PDB entry 4XVU | X-ray diffraction, 2.35 A resolution | chains G and K of the 14 polymer chains in the assembly

== Chain G ==
Name: ATPase GET3
Organism: Saccharomyces cerevisiae (ATCC 204508 / S288c)
Notes: EC 3.6.-.-
UniProtKB: Q12154 (GET3_YEAST); numbering as in UniProt (aligned over 1-354)
Amino-acid sequence (354 residues; row label = number of the first residue in the row):
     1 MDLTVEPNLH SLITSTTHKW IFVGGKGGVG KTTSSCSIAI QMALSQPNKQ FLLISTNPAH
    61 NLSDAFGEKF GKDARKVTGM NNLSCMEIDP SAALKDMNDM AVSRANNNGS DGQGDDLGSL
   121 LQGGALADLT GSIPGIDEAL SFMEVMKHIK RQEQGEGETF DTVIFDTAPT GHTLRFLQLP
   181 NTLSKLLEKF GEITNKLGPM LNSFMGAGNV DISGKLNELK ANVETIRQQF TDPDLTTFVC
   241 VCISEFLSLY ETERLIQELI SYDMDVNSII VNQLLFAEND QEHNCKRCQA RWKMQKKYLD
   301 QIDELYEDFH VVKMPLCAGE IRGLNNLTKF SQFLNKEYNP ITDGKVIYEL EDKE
Unresolved in the structure: 1-4, 98-126, 198-209, 353-354
Construct notes: engineered mutation Asn57 (Asp in Q12154)
Metal / ion sites: Mg2+: Thr32 (together with ATP); Zn2+: Cys285, Cys288 (shared with 2 residues of chain H)
Ligand contacts:
  - ATP (adenosine-5'-triphosphate), molecule 1: Lys26, Gly27, Gly28, Val29, Gly30, Lys31, Thr32, Thr33, Asn57, Pro169, Asn272, Gln273, Pro315, Leu316, Cys317, Gly319, Ile321, Phe330
  - ATP, molecule 2: Lys26, Gly27, Glu245, Leu247, Arg291
Curated features (UniProtKB/Swiss-Prot):
  - binding site (ATP): Lys26 to Thr33, Glu245, Asn272, Pro315 to Arg322
  - binding site (Zn(2+)): Cys285, Cys288
  - mutagenesis: Gly30 (G30R: Abolishes ATPase activity, leading to secretion of resident ER proteins), Cys285 (C285S: Prevents dimerization; when associated with S-288), Cys288 (C288S: Prevents dimerization; when associated with S-285)
Reported in the primary citation:
  - mutagenesis - E253R: abolished binding to Get4

== Chain K ==
Name: Antibody heavy chain
Organism: Homo sapiens, synthetic construct
Notes: antibody fragment or engineered binder
Amino-acid sequence (230 residues; numbered 1 to 230; the number before each row is that of its first residue):
     1 EISEVQLVES GGGLVQPGGS LRLSCAASGF NLYYYSIHWV RQAPGKGLEW VASISPYSSS
    61 TSYADSVKGR FTISADTSKN TAYLQMNSLR AEDTAVYYCA RGRWYRRALD YWGQGTLVTV
   121 SSASTKGPSV FPLAPSSKST SGGTAALGCL VKDYFPEPVT VSWNSGALTS GVHTFPAVLQ
   181 SSGLYSLSSV VTVPSSSLGT QTYICNVNHK PSNTKVDKKV EPKSCDKTHT
Unresolved in the structure: 1-3, 137-142, 226-230
Disulfides: Cys25-Cys99, Cys149-Cys205

== How chain G and chain K interact ==
Pairs across the interface - 13 pairs, chain G then chain K:
  Phe246(G) - Tyr34(K)  hydrophobic
  Leu249(G) - Trp104(K)  hydrophobic
  Tyr250(G) - Tyr34(K)  hydrogen bond (side chain-backbone)
  Tyr250(G) - Tyr57(K)  hydrophobic
  Tyr250(G) - Trp104(K)
  Arg254(G) - Tyr57(K)  hydrogen bond (side chain-backbone)
  Arg254(G) - Ser58(K)
  Gln301(G) - Trp104(K)  hydrogen bond
  Gln301(G) - Tyr105(K)
  Glu304(G) - Tyr105(K)
  Glu304(G) - Arg106(K)  salt bridge
  Leu305(G) - Trp104(K)
  Leu305(G) - Tyr105(K)
Other interface residues (no listed pair), chain G (10 interface residues in all): Glu253, Ile302, Tyr306
Other interface residues (no listed pair), chain K (7 interface residues in all): Tyr33

== Summary ==
10 residues of chain G and 7 residues of chain K are in contact; the contacts include 3 hydrogen bonds and 1
salt bridge. Polar pairs include Glu304(G)-Arg106(K), Tyr250(G)-Tyr34(K) and Arg254(G)-Tyr57(K). Chain G binds
ATP. The paper reports that E253R of chain G abolishes binding to Get4.
Chain G is ATPase GET3 (Saccharomyces cerevisiae (ATCC 204508 / S288c)) and chain K is Antibody heavy chain
(Homo sapiens, synthetic construct); the structure, Structure of Get3 bound to the transmembrane domain of
Nyv1, was determined by X-ray diffraction (same publication as 4XWO and 4XTR).
